PDB entry 8RFE | electron microscopy, 3.80 A resolution | chain A

[Chain A]
Name: Cyclic beta 1-2 glucan synthetase
From: Agrobacterium tumefaciens
Notes: EC 2.4.1.20
UniProtKB: A0A0F4FQW4 (A0A0F4FQW4_RHIRD); residue numbers follow UniProt; this construct covers 20-2818
Chain sequence (2799 residues; row label = number of the first residue in the row):
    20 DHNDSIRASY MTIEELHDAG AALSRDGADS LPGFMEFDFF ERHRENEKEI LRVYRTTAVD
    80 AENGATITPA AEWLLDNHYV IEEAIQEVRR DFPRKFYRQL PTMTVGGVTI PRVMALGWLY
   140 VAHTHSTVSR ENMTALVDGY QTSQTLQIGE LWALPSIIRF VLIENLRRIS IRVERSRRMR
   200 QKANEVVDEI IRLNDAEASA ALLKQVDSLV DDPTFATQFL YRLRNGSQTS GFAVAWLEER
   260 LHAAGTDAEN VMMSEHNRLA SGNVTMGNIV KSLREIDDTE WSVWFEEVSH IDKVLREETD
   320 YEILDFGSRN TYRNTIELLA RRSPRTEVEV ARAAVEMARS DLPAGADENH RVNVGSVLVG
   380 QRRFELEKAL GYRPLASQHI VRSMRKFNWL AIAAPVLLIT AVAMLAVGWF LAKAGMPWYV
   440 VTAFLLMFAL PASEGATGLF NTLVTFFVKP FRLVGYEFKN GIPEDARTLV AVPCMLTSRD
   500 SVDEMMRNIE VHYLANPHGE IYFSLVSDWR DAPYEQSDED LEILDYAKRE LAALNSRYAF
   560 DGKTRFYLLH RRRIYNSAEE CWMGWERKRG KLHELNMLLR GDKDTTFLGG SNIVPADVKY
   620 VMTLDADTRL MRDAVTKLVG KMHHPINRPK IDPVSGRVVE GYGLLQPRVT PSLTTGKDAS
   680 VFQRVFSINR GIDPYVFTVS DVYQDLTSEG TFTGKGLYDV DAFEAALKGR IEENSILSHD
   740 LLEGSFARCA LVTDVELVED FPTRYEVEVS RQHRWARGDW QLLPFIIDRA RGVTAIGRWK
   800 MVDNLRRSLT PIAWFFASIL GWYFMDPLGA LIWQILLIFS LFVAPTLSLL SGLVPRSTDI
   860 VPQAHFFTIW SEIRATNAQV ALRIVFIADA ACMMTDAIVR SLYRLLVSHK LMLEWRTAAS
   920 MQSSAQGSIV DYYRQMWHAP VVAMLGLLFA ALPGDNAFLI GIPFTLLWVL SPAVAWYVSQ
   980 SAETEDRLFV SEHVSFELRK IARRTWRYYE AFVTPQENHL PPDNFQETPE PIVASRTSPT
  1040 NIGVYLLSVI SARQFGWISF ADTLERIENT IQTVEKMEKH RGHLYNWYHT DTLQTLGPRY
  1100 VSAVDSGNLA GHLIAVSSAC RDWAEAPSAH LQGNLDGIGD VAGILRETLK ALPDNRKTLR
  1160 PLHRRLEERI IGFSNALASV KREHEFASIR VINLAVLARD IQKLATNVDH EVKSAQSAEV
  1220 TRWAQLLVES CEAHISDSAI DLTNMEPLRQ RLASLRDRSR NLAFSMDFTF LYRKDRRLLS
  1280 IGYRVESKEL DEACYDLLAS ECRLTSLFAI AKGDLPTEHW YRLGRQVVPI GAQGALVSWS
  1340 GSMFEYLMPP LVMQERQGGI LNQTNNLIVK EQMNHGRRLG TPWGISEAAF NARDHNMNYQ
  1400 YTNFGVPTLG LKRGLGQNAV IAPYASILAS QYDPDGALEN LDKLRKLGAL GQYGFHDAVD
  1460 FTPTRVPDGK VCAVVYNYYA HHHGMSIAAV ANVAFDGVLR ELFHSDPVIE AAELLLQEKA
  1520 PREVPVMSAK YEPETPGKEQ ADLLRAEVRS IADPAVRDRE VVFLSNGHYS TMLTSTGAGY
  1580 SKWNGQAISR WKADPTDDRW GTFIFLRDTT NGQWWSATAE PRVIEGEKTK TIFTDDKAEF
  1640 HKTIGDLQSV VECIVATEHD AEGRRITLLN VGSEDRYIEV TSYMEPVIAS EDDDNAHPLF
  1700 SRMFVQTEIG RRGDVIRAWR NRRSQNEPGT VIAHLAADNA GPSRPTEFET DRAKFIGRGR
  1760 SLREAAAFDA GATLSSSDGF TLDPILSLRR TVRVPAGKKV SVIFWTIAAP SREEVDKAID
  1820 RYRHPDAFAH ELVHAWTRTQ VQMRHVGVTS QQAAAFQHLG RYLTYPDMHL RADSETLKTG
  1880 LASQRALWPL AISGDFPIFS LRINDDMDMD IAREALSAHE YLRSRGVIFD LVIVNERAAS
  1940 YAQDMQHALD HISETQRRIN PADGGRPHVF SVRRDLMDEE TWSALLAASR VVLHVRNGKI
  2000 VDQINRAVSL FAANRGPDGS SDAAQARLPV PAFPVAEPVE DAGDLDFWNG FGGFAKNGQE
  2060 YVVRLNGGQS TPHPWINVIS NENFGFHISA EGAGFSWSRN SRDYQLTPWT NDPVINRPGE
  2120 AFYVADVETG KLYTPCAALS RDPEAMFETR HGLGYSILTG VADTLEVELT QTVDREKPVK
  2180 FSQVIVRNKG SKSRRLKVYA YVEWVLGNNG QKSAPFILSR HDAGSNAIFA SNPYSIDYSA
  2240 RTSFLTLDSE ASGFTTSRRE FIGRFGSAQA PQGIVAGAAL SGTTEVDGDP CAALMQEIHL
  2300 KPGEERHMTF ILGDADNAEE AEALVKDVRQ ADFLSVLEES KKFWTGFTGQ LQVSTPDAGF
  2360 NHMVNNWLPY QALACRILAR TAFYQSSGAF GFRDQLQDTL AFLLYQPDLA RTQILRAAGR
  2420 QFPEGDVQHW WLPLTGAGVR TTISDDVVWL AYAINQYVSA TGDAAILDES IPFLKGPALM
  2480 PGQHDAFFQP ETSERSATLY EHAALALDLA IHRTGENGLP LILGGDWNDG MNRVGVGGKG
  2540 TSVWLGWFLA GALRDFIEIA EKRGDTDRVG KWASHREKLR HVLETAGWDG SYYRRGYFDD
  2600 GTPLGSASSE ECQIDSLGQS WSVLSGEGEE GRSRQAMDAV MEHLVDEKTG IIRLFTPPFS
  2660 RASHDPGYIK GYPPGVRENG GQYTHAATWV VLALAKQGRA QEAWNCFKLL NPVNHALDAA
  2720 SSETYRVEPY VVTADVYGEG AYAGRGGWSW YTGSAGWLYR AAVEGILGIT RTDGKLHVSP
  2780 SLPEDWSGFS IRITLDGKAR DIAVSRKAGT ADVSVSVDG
Unresolved in the structure: 910-924, 1529-1535, 1963, 2013-2019, 2402-2405
Differences from the reference sequence: conflict D484 (Gly in A0A0F4FQW4), S610 (Ala in A0A0F4FQW4), F866 (His in A0A0F4FQW4)
Residues lining bound ligands:
  - uridine-5'-diphosphate-glucose (UPG), molecule 1: R529, D530, E579, M582, R586, K587, L736, R773, R776
  - uridine-5'-diphosphate-glucose (UPG), molecule 2: H772, R773, R776
  - uridine-5'-diphosphate-glucose (UPG), molecule 3: V898, R899, Y902, W936
Reported in the primary citation:
  - binding site for uridine-5'-diphosphate-glucose: R586, R776 (proposed by the authors, not directly observed)
  - binding site for beta-D-glucopyranose: Y694
  - post-translational modification sites: Y694
  - catalytic residues: D739, D1104, E1300 (by similarity / conservation)
  - mutagenesis - Y694A: abolished growth
  - mutagenesis - D2528A: decreased growth
  - catalytic residues: D2528 (citing earlier work)

[Overview]
Chain A binds 3 copies of uridine-5'-diphosphate-glucose. The paper reports catalytic residues D739, D1104 and
E1300 among others; Y694A abolishes growth.
Chain A is Cyclic beta 1-2 glucan synthetase (Agrobacterium tumefaciens); the structure, CgsiGP2 sample in
nanodisc, was determined by electron microscopy, deposited together with 8RF9 and 8RFG.
